4HMY - chains B and M of the 5 polymer chains in the assembly; structure by X-ray diffraction, 7.00 A resolution (low resolution: residue-level contacts below are approximate; hydrogen-bond / salt-bridge calls are withheld).

Chain B:
Molecule: AP-1 complex subunit beta-1
From: Homo sapiens
UniProtKB: Q10567 (AP1B1_HUMAN); numbering as in UniProt (aligned over 1-584)
Amino-acid sequence (586 residues; row label = number of the first residue in the row; numbers below 1 keep their minus sign (Gly-1 is residue -1)):
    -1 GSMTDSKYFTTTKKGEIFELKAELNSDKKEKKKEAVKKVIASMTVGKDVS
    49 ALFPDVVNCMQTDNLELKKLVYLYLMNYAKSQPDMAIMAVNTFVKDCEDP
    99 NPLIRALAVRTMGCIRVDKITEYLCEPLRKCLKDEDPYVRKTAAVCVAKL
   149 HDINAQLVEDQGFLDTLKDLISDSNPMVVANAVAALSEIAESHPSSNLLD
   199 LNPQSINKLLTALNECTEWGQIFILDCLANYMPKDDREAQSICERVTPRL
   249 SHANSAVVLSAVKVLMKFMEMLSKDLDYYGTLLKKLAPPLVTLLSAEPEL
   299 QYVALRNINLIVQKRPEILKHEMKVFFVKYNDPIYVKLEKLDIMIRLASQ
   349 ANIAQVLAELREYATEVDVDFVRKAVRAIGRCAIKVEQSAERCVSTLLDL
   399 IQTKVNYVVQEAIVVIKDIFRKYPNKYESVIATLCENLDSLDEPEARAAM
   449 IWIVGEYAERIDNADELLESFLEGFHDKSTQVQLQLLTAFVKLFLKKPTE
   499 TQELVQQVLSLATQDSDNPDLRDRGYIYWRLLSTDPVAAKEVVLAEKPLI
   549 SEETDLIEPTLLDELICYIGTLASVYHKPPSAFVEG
Disordered / not traced: -1 to 11, 575-584
Sequence notes: expression tag (-1 to 0); variant Arg359 (Lys in Q10567), Lys476 (Glu in Q10567); engineered mutation Phe488 (Ile in Q10567)
Swiss-Prot annotation at these positions:
  - modified residue: Lys318 (N6-acetyllysine), Tyr574 (3'-nitrotyrosine)
  - natural variant: Cys144 (C144R: In KIDAR)

Chain M:
Molecule: AP-1 complex subunit mu-1
From: Mus musculus
UniProtKB: P35585 (AP1M1_MOUSE); residues 1-423 here = UniProt positions 1-423
Amino-acid sequence (423 residues; row label = number of the first residue in the row):
     1 MSASAVYVLDLKGKVLICRNYRGDVDMSEVEHFMPILMEKEEEGMLSPIL
    51 AHGGVRFMWIKHNNLYLVATSKKNACVSLVFSFLYKVVQVFSEYFKELEE
   101 ESIRDNFVIIYELLDELMDFGYPQTTDSKILQEYITQEGHKLETGAPRPP
   151 ATVTNAVSWRSEGIKYRKNEVFLDVIEAVNLLVSANGNVLRSEIVGSIKM
   201 RVFLSGMPELRLGLNDKVLFDNTGRGKSKSVELEDVKFHQCVRLSRFEND
   251 RTISFIPPDGEFELMSYRLNTHVKPLIWIESVIEKHSHSRIEYMVKAKSQ
   301 FKRRSTANNVEIHIPVPNDADSPKFKTTVGSVKWVPENSEIVWSVKSFPG
   351 GKEYLMRAHFGLPSVEAEDKEGKPPISVKFEIPYFTTSGIQVRYLKIIEK
   401 SGYQALPWVRYITQNGDYQLRTQ
Disordered / not traced: 1, 135-147, 217-230, 363-373, 423
Swiss-Prot annotation at these positions:
  - modified residue: Ser2 (N-acetylserine), Thr152 (Phosphothreonine), Thr154 (Phosphothreonine), Thr223 (Phosphothreonine)

How chain B and chain M interact:
Pairs across the interface (108; chain B residue first):
  Met41(B) - Tyr111(M)
  Thr42(B) - Ile17(M)
  Thr42(B) - Phe107(M)
  Thr42(B) - Tyr111(M)
  Lys67(B) - Glu112(M)
  Lys67(B) - Glu116(M)
  Leu71(B) - Arg19(M)
  Leu71(B) - Tyr111(M)
  Leu71(B) - Asp115(M)
  Met74(B) - Arg19(M)
  Met74(B) - Asp115(M)
  Lys78(B) - Met27(M)
  Asn99(B) - Pro150(M)
  Pro100(B) - Pro150(M)
  Leu101(B) - Pro149(M)
  Leu101(B) - Pro150(M)
  Leu105(B) - Glu116(M)
  Arg108(B) - Arg19(M)
  Arg108(B) - Asp115(M)
  Arg108(B) - Asp119(M)
  Asp134(B) - Pro150(M)
  Asp134(B) - Thr154(M)
  Pro135(B) - Thr154(M)
  Tyr136(B) - Glu116(M)
  Tyr136(B) - Thr154(M)
  Lys139(B) - Gln124(M)
  Val143(B) - Asp119(M)
  Val143(B) - Phe120(M)
  Lys147(B) - Asp119(M)
  Lys147(B) - Phe120(M)
  Asp150(B) - Arg22(M)
  Asp150(B) - Lys73(M)
  Asn173(B) - Thr154(M)
  Pro174(B) - Ala156(M)
  Ala182(B) - Tyr122(M)
  Glu186(B) - Ser2(M)
  Glu186(B) - Arg22(M)
  Glu186(B) - Lys73(M)
  Glu186(B) - Tyr122(M)
  Asn212(B) - Arg243(M)
  Asn212(B) - Ser245(M)
  Glu213(B) - Ala156(M)
  Glu213(B) - Trp159(M)
  Glu213(B) - Arg243(M)
  Thr215(B) - Thr125(M)
  Glu216(B) - Lys86(M)
  Trp217(B) - Leu79(M)
  Trp217(B) - Ser82(M)
  Trp217(B) - Lys86(M)
  Trp217(B) - Pro123(M)
  Trp217(B) - Thr125(M)
  Phe221(B) - Pro123(M)
  Asp224(B) - Cys76(M)
  Thr245(B) - Glu248(M)
  Pro246(B) - Leu244(M)
  Pro246(B) - Glu248(M)
  Arg247(B) - Leu244(M)
  Leu248(B) - Val236(M)
  Leu248(B) - Lys237(M)
  Leu248(B) - Phe238(M)
  Ser249(B) - Lys237(M)
  His250(B) - Phe238(M)
  His250(B) - His239(M)
  His250(B) - Gln240(M)
  Ala251(B) - Ser82(M)
  Ser253(B) - Ser78(M)
  Ser253(B) - Ser82(M)
  Ala254(B) - Ser78(M)
  Ala254(B) - Leu79(M)
  Leu257(B) - Ser78(M)
  Lys283(B) - Glu248(M)
  Pro286(B) - Asp235(M)
  Pro287(B) - Asp235(M)
  Pro287(B) - Lys237(M)
  Val289(B) - Arg268(M)
  Thr290(B) - Asp235(M)
  Thr290(B) - Lys237(M)
  Leu292(B) - Arg191(M)
  Glu295(B) - Ile60(M)
  Glu295(B) - Tyr85(M)
  Glu297(B) - Pro48(M)
  Glu297(B) - Trp59(M)
  Glu297(B) - Phe81(M)
  Leu298(B) - Phe81(M)
  Tyr300(B) - Ser47(M)
  Tyr300(B) - Pro48(M)
  Lys322(B) - Leu190(M)
  Val323(B) - Arg191(M)
  Phe325(B) - Leu190(M)
  Tyr328(B) - Pro374(M)
  Tyr328(B) - Pro375(M)
  Ile332(B) - Gly44(M)
  Tyr333(B) - Leu46(M)
  Tyr333(B) - Pro48(M)
  Gln353(B) - Leu190(M)
  Asp368(B) - Glu43(M)
  Asp368(B) - Met45(M)
  Gly568(B) - Cys76(M)
  Gly568(B) - Val77(M)
  Gly568(B) - Ser78(M)
  Thr569(B) - Asn74(M)
  Thr569(B) - Ala75(M)
  Thr569(B) - Val77(M)
  Leu570(B) - Arg56(M)
  Leu570(B) - Met58(M)
  Leu570(B) - Asn74(M)
  Leu570(B) - Ala75(M)
  Leu570(B) - Val77(M)
Other interface residues (no listed pair), chain B (74 interface residues in all): Ile38, Glu64, Cys112, Thr140, Ala146, Met175, Glu189, Ile220, Val301, Glu320, Lys327, Glu357, Glu360, Ala571
Other interface residues (no listed pair), chain M (67 interface residues in all): Leu16, Asn20, Tyr21, Phe83, Met118, Thr126, Tyr134, Asn155, Gln419, Thr422

In short:
Chain B and chain M form an interface of 74 and 67 residues respectively.
Chain B is AP-1 complex subunit beta-1 (Homo sapiens) and chain M is AP-1 complex subunit mu-1 (Mus musculus);
the structure, Structural basis for recruitment and activation of the AP-1 clathrin adaptor complex by Arf1,
was determined by X-ray diffraction.
